1ZH5 - chains D and A; structure by X-ray diffraction, 1.85 A resolution.

== Chain D ==
Molecule: 9-nt RNA strand
Sequence (9 nucleotides; row label = number of the first residue in the row):
     1 UGCUGUUUU

== Chain A ==
Protein: Lupus La protein
Organism: Homo sapiens
Notes: fragment: N-terminal domain (residues 1-194)
UniProt: P05455 (LA_HUMAN); residue numbers follow UniProt; this construct covers 1-194
Sequence (195 residues; each row starts with the number of its first residue; numbering starts at 0):
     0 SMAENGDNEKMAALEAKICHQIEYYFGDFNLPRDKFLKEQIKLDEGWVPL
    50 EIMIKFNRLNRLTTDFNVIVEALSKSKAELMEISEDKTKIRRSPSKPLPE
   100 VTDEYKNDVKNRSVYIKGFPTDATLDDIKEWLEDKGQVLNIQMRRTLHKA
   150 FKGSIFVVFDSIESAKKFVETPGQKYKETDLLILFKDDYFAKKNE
Not modelled in the structure: 0-4, 190-194
Sequence notes: cloning artifact (0); modified residue (1, 10, 52, 80, 142)
Modified positions: Mse-1 (selenomethionine); Mse-10, Mse-52, Mse-80, Mse-142 (selenomethionine; parent Met)
UniProt features mapped onto this chain:
  - modified residue: Ser-92 (Phosphoserine), Ser-94 (Phosphoserine), Lys-116 (N6-acetyllysine), Thr-120 (Phosphothreonine), Lys-128 (N6-acetyllysine)

== How chain D and chain A interact ==
Pairs across the interface - 15 pairs, chain D then chain A:
  U6(D) with Arg-32(A), base contact
  U7(D) with Asn-56(A), base contact
  U8(D) with Gln-20(A), hydrogen bond to the base; Tyr-23(A), stacking on the base; Tyr-24(A), sugar contact; Arg-57(A), sugar contact; Leu-124(A), sugar contact; Asn-139(A), base contact; Ile-140(A), hydrogen bond to the base
  U9(D) with Tyr-24(A), hydrogen bond to the phosphate; Asp-33(A), hydrogen bond to the sugar; Phe-35(A), stacking on the base; Phe-55(A), sugar contact; Asn-56(A), hydrogen bond to the phosphate; Arg-57(A), hydrogen bond to the phosphate
Also at the interface, not in a pair above, chain A (14 interface residues in all): Asn-29, Lys-54

== Summary ==
4 residues of chain D and 14 residues of chain A are in contact; the contacts include 6 hydrogen bonds and 2
aromatic stacking contacts. Polar pairs include U8(D)/Gln-20(A), U8(D)/Ile-140(A) and U9(D)/Asp-33(A).
Chain D is a 9-nt RNA strand and chain A is Lupus La protein (Homo sapiens); the structure, Structural basis
for recognition of UUUOH 3'-terminii of nascent RNA pol III transcripts by La autoantigen, was determined by
X-ray diffraction (same publication as 1YTY).
